7XFN - chains G and J of the 10 polymer chains in the assembly; structure by electron microscopy, 2.80 A resolution.

[Chain G]
Protein: Histone H2A type 1
From: Xenopus laevis
Reference sequence: P06897 (H2A1_XENLA); residues 0-129 here correspond to UniProt positions 1-130 (UniProt number = residue number + 1)
Sequence (130 residues; numbered 0 to 129; the number before each row is that of its first residue; numbering starts at 0):
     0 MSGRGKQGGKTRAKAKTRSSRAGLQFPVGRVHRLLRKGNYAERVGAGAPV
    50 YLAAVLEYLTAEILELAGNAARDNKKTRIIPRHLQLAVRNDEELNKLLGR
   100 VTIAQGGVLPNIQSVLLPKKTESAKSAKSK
Not modelled in the structure: 0-10, 119-129
Sequence notes: conflict Arg99 (Gly100 in P06897)
Swiss-Prot annotation at these positions:
  - modified residue: Ser1 (N-acetylserine), Lys5 (N6-(2-hydroxyisobutyryl)lysine), Lys9 (N6-(2-hydroxyisobutyryl)lysine), Lys36 (N6-(2-hydroxyisobutyryl)lysine), Lys74 (N6-(2-hydroxyisobutyryl)lysine), Lys75 (N6-(2-hydroxyisobutyryl)lysine), Lys95 (N6-(2-hydroxyisobutyryl)lysine), Gln104 (N5-methylglutamine), Lys118 (N6-(2-hydroxyisobutyryl)lysine)
  - cross-link (Glycyl lysine isopeptide (Lys-Gly)): Lys13 (interchain with G-Cter in ubiquitin), Lys15 (interchain with G-Cter in ubiquitin), Lys119 (interchain with G-Cter in ubiquitin)

[Chain J]
Molecule: 152-nt DNA strand
From: Xenopus laevis
Sequence (152 nucleotides; row label = number of the first residue in the row; numbers below 1 keep their minus sign (DC-74 is residue -74)):
   -74 CCTGGAGAATCCCGGTGCCGAGGCCGCTCAATTGGTCGTAGACAGCTCTA
   -24 GCACCGCTTAAACGCACGTACGCGCTGTCCCCCGCGTTTTAACCGCCAAG
    26 GGGATTACTCCCTAGTCTCCAGGCACGTGCCAGATATATACATCCTGTGC
    76 AT
Not modelled in the structure: -74 to -73, 71-77

[Interface between chain G and chain J]
Pairs across the interface (15; chain G residue first):
  Arg11(G) with DT-42(J), base contact; DG-41(J), phosphate contact
  Ala12(G) with DG-41(J), hydrogen bond to the phosphate
  Lys13(G) with DT-42(J), phosphate contact
  Ala14(G) with DT-43(J), phosphate contact; DT-42(J), phosphate contact
  Lys15(G) with DT-43(J), phosphate contact; DT-42(J), hydrogen bond to the phosphate
  Thr16(G) with DT-43(J), phosphate contact
  Arg17(G) with DT-43(J), salt bridge to the phosphate
  Arg20(G) with DT-42(J), salt bridge to the phosphate
  Gly28(G) with DT-43(J), phosphate contact
  Arg32(G) with DA-44(J), salt bridge to the phosphate
  Arg42(G) with DA-35(J), sugar contact
  Arg77(G) with DA-54(J), sugar contact
Interface residues without a listed pair, chain G (13 interface residues in all): Arg29
Interface residues without a listed pair, chain J (8 interface residues in all): DG-53, DG-37

[Overview]
13 residues of chain G face 8 of chain J across their interface, with 2 hydrogen bonds and 3 salt bridges.
Polar pairs include Ala12(G)-DG-41(J), Lys15(G)-DT-42(J) and Arg17(G)-DT-43(J).
Here chain G is Histone H2A type 1 and chain J is a 152-nt DNA strand, both from Xenopus laevis. Entry 7XFN
(Structure of nucleosome-DI complex (-55I, Apo state)) was determined by electron microscopy, deposited
together with 7XFC, 7XFH, 7XFI, 7XFJ, 7XFL and 7XFM.
